Entry 6IGL (X-ray diffraction, 2.70 A resolution); this record covers chains A and B.

[Chain A]
Name: Endothelin receptor type B, Endolysin
Organism: Homo sapiens
Notes: EC 3.2.1.17
UniProtKB: chimeric construct of P24530, A0A097J809: residues 66-303 from P24530 (EDNRB_HUMAN) positions 66-303 (same numbers); residues 1000-1159 from A0A097J809 positions 2-161 (UniProt number = residue number - 998); residues 311-407 from P24530 (EDNRB_HUMAN) positions 311-407 (same numbers)
Sequence (498 residues; row label = number of the first residue in the row):
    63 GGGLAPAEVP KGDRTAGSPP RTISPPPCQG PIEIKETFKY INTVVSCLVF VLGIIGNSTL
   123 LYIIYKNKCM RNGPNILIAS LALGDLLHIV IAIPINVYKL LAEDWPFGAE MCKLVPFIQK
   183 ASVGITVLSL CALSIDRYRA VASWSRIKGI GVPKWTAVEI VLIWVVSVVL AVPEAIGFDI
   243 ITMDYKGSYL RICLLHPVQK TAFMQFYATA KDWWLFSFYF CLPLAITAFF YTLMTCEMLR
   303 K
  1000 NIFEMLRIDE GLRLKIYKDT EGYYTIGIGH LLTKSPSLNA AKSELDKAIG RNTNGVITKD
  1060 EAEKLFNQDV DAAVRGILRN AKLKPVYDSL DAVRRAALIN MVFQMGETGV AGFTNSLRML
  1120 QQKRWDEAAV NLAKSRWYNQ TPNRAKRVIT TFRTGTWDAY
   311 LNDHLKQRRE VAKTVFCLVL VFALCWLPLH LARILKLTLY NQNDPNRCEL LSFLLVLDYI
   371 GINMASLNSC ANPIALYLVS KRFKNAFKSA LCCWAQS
Disordered / not traced: 63-86, 403-407
Construct notes: expression tag (63-65); engineered mutation Tyr124 (Arg in P24530), Ala154 (Asp in P24530), Ala270 (Lys in P24530), Ala342 (Ser in P24530), Ala381 (Ile in P24530), Ala396 (Cys in P24530), Ala400 (Cys in P24530), Ala405 (Cys in P24530), Thr1052 (Cys54 in A0A097J809), Ala1095 (Cys97 in A0A097J809)
Disulfides: Cys90-Cys358, Cys174-Cys255
UniProt features mapped onto this chain:
  - lipidation (S-palmitoyl cysteine): Cys402, Cys403
What the authors report for this chain:
  - mutagenesis - L252H/I254T (2-fold): decreased signaling in response to IRL1620
  - contacts within the chain: Asp147-Asn378 (hydrogen bond), Asp147-Trp336 (water-mediated contact)
  - conformationally variable residues (side-chain flip): Phe332, Trp336
  - mutagenesis - L252H/I254T: unchanged signaling

[Chain B]
Name: IRL1620
Sequence (15 residues; numbered 7 to 21; the number before each row is that of its first residue):
     7 XDEEAVYFAH LDIIW
Modified residues: SIN (succinic acid) at position 7

[Interface between chain A and chain B]
Residue-residue contacts (51; chain A residue first):
  Ile94(A) - Tyr13(B)
  Ile94(A) - Leu17(B)
  Glu95(A) - Tyr13(B)
  Ile157(A) - Ile20(B)  hydrophobic
  Asn158(A) - Ile19(B)
  Asn158(A) - Ile20(B)  hydrogen bond (side chain-backbone)
  Lys161(A) - Ala15(B)  hydrogen bond (side chain-backbone)
  Lys161(A) - His16(B)  hydrogen bond (side chain-backbone)
  Lys161(A) - Asp18(B)  hydrogen bond (side chain-backbone)
  Lys161(A) - Ile20(B)
  Glu165(A) - Tyr13(B)
  Glu165(A) - His16(B)  hydrogen bond (backbone-side chain)
  Glu165(A) - Leu17(B)
  Pro178(A) - Ile20(B)  hydrophobic
  Gln181(A) - Ile20(B)  hydrogen bond (side chain-backbone)
  Gln181(A) - Trp21(B)
  Lys182(A) - Trp21(B)  hydrogen bond (side chain-backbone)
  Glu236(A) - Trp21(B)
  Met245(A) - Glu9(B)
  Met245(A) - Val12(B)  hydrophobic
  Tyr247(A) - Tyr13(B)
  Leu252(A) - Tyr13(B)  hydrophobic
  Leu252(A) - His16(B)
  Arg253(A) - His16(B)
  Ile254(A) - Val12(B)
  Ile254(A) - His16(B)
  Leu256(A) - Val12(B)  hydrophobic
  Lys273(A) - Trp21(B)  hydrogen bond (side chain-backbone)
  Leu277(A) - Trp21(B)
  Trp336(A) - Trp21(B)  hydrophobic
  Leu339(A) - Trp21(B)
  Arg343(A) - Asp18(B)  salt bridge
  Arg343(A) - Ile19(B)
  Arg343(A) - Trp21(B)  hydrogen bond (side chain-backbone)
  Lys346(A) - Phe14(B)
  Tyr350(A) - Asp8(B)  hydrogen bond
  Tyr350(A) - Glu10(B)
  Tyr350(A) - Ala11(B)
  Gln352(A) - Asp8(B)  hydrogen bond
  Arg357(A) - Glu10(B)  salt bridge
  Leu361(A) - Phe14(B)  hydrophobic
  Leu365(A) - Phe14(B)  hydrophobic
  Leu365(A) - Leu17(B)
  Leu365(A) - Asp18(B)
  Asp368(A) - Phe14(B)
  Asp368(A) - Asp18(B)
  Asp368(A) - Ile19(B)
  Tyr369(A) - Leu17(B)  hydrogen bond (side chain-backbone)
  Tyr369(A) - Asp18(B)  hydrogen bond (side chain-backbone)
  Tyr369(A) - Ile19(B)  hydrophobic
  Ile372(A) - Ile19(B)  hydrophobic
Interface residues without a listed pair, chain A (38 interface residues in all): Asp166, Trp167, Val185, Phe240, Ile243, His340, Cys358, Leu364
From the paper, about this interface:
  - interface residues, chain A: Leu252(A), Ile254(A), Lys346(A), Arg357(A)

[Summary]
The interface between chain A and chain B involves 38 residues on one side and 14 on the other; the contacts
include 13 hydrogen bonds and 2 salt bridges. Among the polar pairs are Arg343(A)-Asp18(B), Arg357(A)-Glu10(B)
and Asn158(A)-Ile20(B). The paper reports that L252H/I254T of chain A reduce signaling in response to IRL1620;
interface residues Leu252(A), Ile254(A) and Lys346(A) among others.
Here chain A is Endothelin receptor type B, Endolysin (Homo sapiens) and chain B is IRL1620. Entry 6IGL
(Crystal Structure of human ETB receptor in complex with IRL1620) was determined by X-ray diffraction (same
publication as 6IGK).
